PDB entry 7URB | X-ray diffraction, 2.14 A resolution | chain B

== Chain B ==
Molecule: 3C-like proteinase
Organism: Severe acute respiratory syndrome coronavirus 2
Notes: EC 3.4.22.69
UniProt: P0DTD1 (R1AB_SARS2); residues 1-306 here correspond to UniProt positions 3264-3569 (UniProt number = residue number + 3263)
Amino-acid sequence (307 residues; each row starts with the number of its first residue; numbering starts at 0):
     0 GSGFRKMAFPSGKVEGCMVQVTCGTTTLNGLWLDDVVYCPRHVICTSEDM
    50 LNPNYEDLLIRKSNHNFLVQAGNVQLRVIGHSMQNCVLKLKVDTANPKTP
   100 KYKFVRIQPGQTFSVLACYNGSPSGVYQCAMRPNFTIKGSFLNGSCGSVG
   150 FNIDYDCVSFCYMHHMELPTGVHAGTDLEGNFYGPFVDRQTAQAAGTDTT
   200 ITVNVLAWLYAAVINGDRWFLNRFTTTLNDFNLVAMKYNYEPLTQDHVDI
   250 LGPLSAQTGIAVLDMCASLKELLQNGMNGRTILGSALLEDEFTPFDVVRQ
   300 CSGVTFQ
Disordered / not traced: 0, 306
Differences from the reference sequence: expression tag (0)
Ligand contacts: O5O ((2P)-2-(isoquinolin-4-yl)-1-[(1s,3R)-3-(methylcarbamoyl)cyclobutyl]-N-{(1S)-1-[4-(trifluoromethyl)phenyl]butyl}-1H-benzimidazole-7-carboxamide): Ser-1, Thr-25, Thr-26, Leu-27, His-41, Cys-44, Thr-45, Ser-46, Met-49, Phe-140, Leu-141, Asn-142, Gly-143, Ser-144, Cys-145, His-163, His-164, Met-165, Glu-166, His-172, Val-186, Asp-187, Arg-188, Gln-189
UniProt features mapped onto this chain:
  - active site: His-41 (For 3CL-PRO activity), Cys-145 (Nucleophile)
  - site: Gln-306 (Cleavage)
  - cross-link (Glycyl lysine isopeptide (Lys-Gly)): Lys-5 (interchain with G-Cter in ubiquitin), Lys-90 (interchain with G-Cter in ubiquitin)
Reported in the primary citation:
  - binding site for O5O: Thr-25, Leu-27, His-41, Thr-45, Met-49, Phe-140, Leu-141, Asn-142, Gly-143, Cys-145, His-163, Glu-166
  - catalytic residues: Cys-145 (citing earlier work)
  - mutagenesis - P168DEL/A173V (10-fold), A173V: decreased binding to O5O
  - mutagenesis - P168DEL (5.5-fold), P168DEL/A173V (48-fold), A173V (10-fold): decreased binding to nirmatrelvir
  - mutagenesis - P168DEL: decreased expression

== In short ==
Chain B binds compound O5O. From UniProt: active-site residues His-41 and Cys-145. The paper reports the
catalytic residue Cys-145; P168DEL, P168DEL/A173V and A173V reduce binding to nirmatrelvir.
Chain B is 3C-like proteinase (Severe acute respiratory syndrome coronavirus 2); the structure, Sars-Cov2 Main
Protease in complex with CDD-1733, was determined by X-ray diffraction (same publication as 7UR9 and 7US4).
